Entry 5GTC (X-ray diffraction, 2.70 A resolution); this record covers chains E and F of the 11 polymer chains in the assembly.

# Chain E
Name: Histone H3.1
Organism: Homo sapiens
Reference sequence: P68431 (H31_HUMAN); residues 0-135 here correspond to UniProt positions 1-136 (UniProt number = residue number + 1)
Amino-acid sequence (139 residues; each row starts with the number of its first residue; numbers below 1 keep their minus sign (Gly-3 is residue -3)):
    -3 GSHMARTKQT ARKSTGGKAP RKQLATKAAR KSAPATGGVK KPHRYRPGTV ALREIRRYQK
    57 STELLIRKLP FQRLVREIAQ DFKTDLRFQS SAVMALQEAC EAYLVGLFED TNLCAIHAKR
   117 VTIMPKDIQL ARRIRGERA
Disordered / not traced: -3 to 37
Differences from the reference sequence: expression tag (-3 to -1)
Ion coordination: Mn2+: Asp77 (shared with 1 residue of chain D)
UniProt features mapped onto this chain:
  - modified residue: Arg2 (Asymmetric dimethylarginine), Thr3 (Phosphothreonine), Lys4 (Allysine), Gln5 (5-glutamyl dopamine), Thr6 (Phosphothreonine), Arg8 (Citrulline), Lys9 (N6,N6,N6-trimethyllysine), Ser10 (ADP-ribosylserine), Thr11 (Phosphothreonine), Lys14 (N6-(2-hydroxyisobutyryl)lysine), Arg17 (Asymmetric dimethylarginine), Lys18 (N6-(2-hydroxyisobutyryl)lysine), Lys23 (N6-(2-hydroxyisobutyryl)lysine), Arg26 (Citrulline), Lys27 (N6,N6,N6-trimethyllysine), Ser28 (ADP-ribosylserine), Lys36 (N6,N6,N6-trimethyllysine), Lys37 (N6-methyllysine), Tyr41 (Phosphotyrosine), Lys56 (N6,N6,N6-trimethyllysine) and 8 more in UniProt
  - lipidation: Lys18 (N6-decanoyllysine)

# Chain F
Name: Histone H4
Organism: Homo sapiens
Reference sequence: P62805 (H4_HUMAN); residues 0-102 here correspond to UniProt positions 1-103 (UniProt number = residue number + 1)
Amino-acid sequence (106 residues; each row starts with the number of its first residue; numbers below 1 keep their minus sign (Gly-3 is residue -3)):
    -3 GSHMSGRGKG GKGLGKGGAK RHRKVLRDNI QGITKPAIRR LARRGGVKRI SGLIYEETRG
    57 VLKVFLENVI RDAVTYTEHA KRKTVTAMDV VYALKRQGRT LYGFGG
Disordered / not traced: -3 to 16
Differences from the reference sequence: expression tag (-3 to -1)
UniProt features mapped onto this chain:
  - DNA-binding region: Lys16 to Lys20
  - modified residue: Ser1 (N-acetylserine), Arg3 (Asymmetric dimethylarginine), Lys5 (N6-(2-hydroxyisobutyryl)lysine), Lys8 (N6-(2-hydroxyisobutyryl)lysine), Lys12 (N6-(2-hydroxyisobutyryl)lysine), Lys16 (N6-(2-hydroxyisobutyryl)lysine), Lys20 (N6,N6,N6-trimethyllysine), Lys31 (N6-(2-hydroxyisobutyryl)lysine), Lys44 (N6-(2-hydroxyisobutyryl)lysine), Ser47 (Phosphoserine), Tyr51 (Phosphotyrosine), Lys59 (N6-(2-hydroxyisobutyryl)lysine), Lys77 (N6-(2-hydroxyisobutyryl)lysine), Lys79 (N6-(2-hydroxyisobutyryl)lysine), Thr80 (Phosphothreonine), Tyr88 (Phosphotyrosine), Lys91 (N6-(2-hydroxyisobutyryl)lysine)
  - cross-link (Glycyl lysine isopeptide (Lys-Gly)): Lys12 (interchain with G-Cter in SUMO2), Lys20 (interchain with G-Cter in SUMO2), Lys31 (interchain with G-Cter in SUMO2), Lys59 (interchain with G-Cter in SUMO2), Lys79 (interchain with G-Cter in SUMO2), Lys91 (interchain with G-Cter in SUMO2)

# How chain E and chain F interact
Residue-residue contacts (107):
  Gly44(E) with Lys44(F)
  Ala47(E) with Arg39(F); Lys44(F)
  Glu50(E) with Arg35(F), salt bridge; Arg39(F), salt bridge
  Ile51(E) with Arg39(F); Gly42(F); Val43(F)
  Tyr54(E) with Arg36(F); Arg39(F); Arg40(F), hydrogen bond (backbone-side chain)
  Gln55(E) with Arg40(F), hydrogen bond (side chain-backbone); Gly42(F)
  Ser57(E) with Arg40(F), hydrogen bond
  Thr58(E) with Arg40(F)
  Glu59(E) with Arg40(F), salt bridge
  Leu61(E) with Ala33(F); Arg36(F), hydrogen bond (backbone-side chain); Leu37(F); Arg40(F)
  Ile62(E) with Ile29(F), hydrophobic
  Pro66(E) with Gly28(F)
  Arg69(E) with Leu22(F); Asn25(F)
  Leu70(E) with Asn25(F); Ile26(F); Ile29(F), hydrophobic; Leu62(F), hydrophobic
  Val71(E) with Leu62(F), hydrophobic; Ile66(F), hydrophobic
  Arg72(E) with Arg19(F); Leu22(F)
  Glu73(E) with Leu22(F); Arg23(F); Asp24(F), hydrogen bond (side chain-backbone); Asn25(F), hydrogen bond (side chain-backbone)
  Ile74(E) with Leu62(F), hydrophobic; Glu63(F)
  Ala75(E) with Ile66(F), hydrophobic
  Gln76(E) with Arg19(F), hydrogen bond; Leu22(F)
  Phe78(E) with Glu63(F); Arg67(F)
  Lys79(E) with Val70(F); Glu74(F), salt bridge
  Leu82(E) with Val70(F), hydrophobic; Lys79(F)
  Arg83(E) with Lys79(F), hydrogen bond (backbone-backbone); Thr80(F); Val81(F), hydrogen bond (backbone-backbone)
  Phe84(E) with Val81(F), hydrophobic
  Gln85(E) with Thr80(F); Val81(F), hydrogen bond (backbone-backbone); Thr82(F); Ala83(F), hydrogen bond (side chain-backbone)
  Ser87(E) with Ala83(F); Phe100(F)
  Ala88(E) with Val81(F); Thr82(F); Ala83(F), hydrophobic; Val86(F), hydrophobic
  Met90(E) with Phe100(F), hydrophobic
  Ala91(E) with Val86(F), hydrophobic; Leu97(F), hydrophobic; Phe100(F)
  Leu92(E) with Leu62(F), hydrophobic; Val65(F), hydrophobic; Ile66(F), hydrophobic
  Glu94(E) with Phe100(F)
  Ala95(E) with Leu90(F), hydrophobic
  Cys96(E) with Leu58(F), hydrophobic; Phe61(F), hydrophobic; Leu62(F), hydrophobic
  Glu97(E) with Leu37(F)
  Tyr99(E) with Val57(F); Phe61(F), hydrophobic; Arg95(F)
  Leu100(E) with Leu37(F), hydrophobic
  Val101(E) with Leu37(F); Gly41(F)
  Leu103(E) with Val57(F), hydrophobic
  Phe104(E) with Ile34(F), hydrophobic; Leu37(F); Ala38(F), hydrophobic; Val43(F); Thr54(F)
  Glu105(E) with Gly41(F)
  Asn108(E) with Gly42(F), hydrogen bond (side chain-backbone)
  Val117(E) with Arg45(F)
  Thr118(E) with Arg45(F), hydrogen bond; Ile46(F); Ser47(F)
  Ile119(E) with Val43(F), hydrophobic; Arg45(F), hydrogen bond (backbone-backbone); Ile46(F); Ser47(F), hydrogen bond (backbone-backbone); Ile50(F)
  Met120(E) with Ser47(F); Ile50(F)
  Pro121(E) with Ser47(F); Leu49(F), hydrophobic; Ile50(F); Glu53(F)
  Ile124(E) with Ile50(F), hydrophobic; Glu53(F)
  Gln125(E) with Glu53(F)
  Arg128(E) with Val57(F)
Interface residues without a listed pair, chain E (54 interface residues in all): Leu48, Phe67, Asp81, Ala98
Interface residues without a listed pair, chain F (49 interface residues in all): Lys59, Thr73

# In short
The interface between chain E and chain F involves 54 residues on one side and 49 on the other; the contacts
include 15 hydrogen bonds and 4 salt bridges. Polar contacts include Glu50(E)-Arg35(F), Glu50(E)-Arg39(F) and
Glu59(E)-Arg40(F).
Chain E is Histone H3.1 and chain F is Histone H4, both from Homo sapiens; the structure, Crystal structure of
complex between DMAP-SH conjugated with a Kaposi's sarcoma herpesvirus LANA peptide (5-15) and ..., was
determined by X-ray diffraction.
